7EQR - chains B and C of the 3 polymer chains in the assembly; structure by X-ray diffraction, 2.75 A resolution.

== Chain B (and C) ==
Molecule: Chitoporin
Organism: Vibrio harveyi
Notes: chain C of this document is another copy of the same molecule, construct and numbering; everything in this record applies to it too
UniProt: L0RVU0 (L0RVU0_VIBHA); residues 20-350 here correspond to UniProt positions 45-375 (UniProt number = residue number + 25)
Sequence (331 residues; each row starts with the number of its first residue):
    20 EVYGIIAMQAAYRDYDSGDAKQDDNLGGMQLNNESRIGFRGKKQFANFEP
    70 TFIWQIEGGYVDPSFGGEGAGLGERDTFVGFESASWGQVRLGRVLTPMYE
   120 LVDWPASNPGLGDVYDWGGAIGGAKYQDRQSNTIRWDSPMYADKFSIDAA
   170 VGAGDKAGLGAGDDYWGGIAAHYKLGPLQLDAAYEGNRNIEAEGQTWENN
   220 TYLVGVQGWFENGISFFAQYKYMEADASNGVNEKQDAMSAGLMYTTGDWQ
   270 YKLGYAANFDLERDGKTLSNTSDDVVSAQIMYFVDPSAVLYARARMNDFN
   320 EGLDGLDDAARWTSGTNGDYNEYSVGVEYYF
Bound ions: Na+ site 1: Asp43, Asn44, Gly46 (shared with 1 residue of chain A); Na+ site 2: Gln146, Gln149, Asp174; Na+ site 3: Asp317, Phe318, Glu320, Asp338
What the authors report for this chain:
  - conformationally variable residues (side-chain flip): Tyr349
  - contacts within the chain: Glu347-Tyr349
  - binding site for N-acetylglucosamine: Glu53, Phe84, Asp122, Trp123, Trp136, Trp331, Asn336, Glu347, Tyr349

== Interface between chain B and chain C ==
Residue-residue contacts (59):
  Lys62(B) with Tyr348(C)
  Gln63(B) with Asp304(C)
  Phe64(B) with Val303(C), hydrophobic; Asp304(C); Ala307(C), hydrophobic
  Ala65(B) with Val303(C); Asp304(C), hydrogen bond (backbone-side chain)
  Asn66(B) with Asp267(C), hydrogen bond; Tyr301(C), hydrogen bond; Phe302(C), hydrogen bond (side chain-backbone); Val303(C), hydrogen bond (backbone-backbone)
  Phe67(B) with Val303(C), hydrophobic
  Phe71(B) with Ile25(C), hydrophobic; Val346(C), hydrophobic; Tyr348(C), hydrophobic
  Trp73(B) with Ile25(C), hydrophobic; Tyr348(C); Phe350(C), hydrophobic
  Ile75(B) with Ile25(C), hydrophobic; Ile56(C), hydrophobic; Val80(C), hydrophobic
  Gly90(B) with Ala89(C)
  Leu91(B) with Val80(C); Gly88(C); Ala89(C), hydrogen bond (backbone-backbone)
  Gly92(B) with Val80(C); Glu87(C); Gly88(C)
  Glu93(B) with Glu87(C); Gly88(C)
  Thr96(B) with Asn52(C); Val80(C)
  Val98(B) with Ile25(C), hydrophobic; Met27(C), hydrophobic
  Leu110(B) with Met27(C); Leu50(C), hydrophobic
  Gly111(B) with Met27(C); Leu50(C)
  Arg112(B) with Asp81(C); Glu87(C), salt bridge
  Ser150(B) with Asp81(C), hydrogen bond
  Asn151(B) with Gln49(C); Leu50(C), hydrogen bond (side chain-backbone)
  Thr152(B) with Leu50(C)
  Ala176(B) with Gln49(C), hydrogen bond (backbone-side chain)
  Gly177(B) with Gln49(C); Phe84(C), hydrogen bond (backbone-backbone); Gly85(C)
  Leu178(B) with Phe84(C); Gly85(C)
  Gly179(B) with Asn44(C); Leu45(C); Phe84(C)
  Ala180(B) with Asn44(C)
  Gly181(B) with Asp43(C); Asn44(C), hydrogen bond (backbone-side chain)
  Asp182(B) with Lys40(C), salt bridge; Asp43(C)
  Glu210(B) with Lys40(C), salt bridge
Also at the interface, not in a pair above, chain B (32 interface residues in all): Phe58, Phe97, Ala172
Also at the interface, not in a pair above, chain C (35 interface residues in all): Met48, Ser54, Phe58, Gly86, Gly90, Leu91, Pro305, Ser306, Leu309

== Overview ==
The interface between chain B and chain C involves 32 residues on one side and 35 on the other; the contacts
include 11 hydrogen bonds and 3 salt bridges. Polar contacts include Arg112(B)-Glu87(C), Asp182(B)-Lys40(C)
and Glu210(B)-Lys40(C). The paper reports a binding site for N-acetylglucosamine at Glu53(B), Phe84(B) and
Asp122(B) among others; conformational variability at Tyr349(B).
Both chains are Chitoporin (Vibrio harveyi). Entry 7EQR (Crystal structure of Truncated (Delta 1-19)
Chitoporin VhChiP from Vibrio harveyi in complex with chitohexaose) was determined by X-ray diffraction (same
publication as 7X5Q and 7EQM).
